PDB entry 8JKM | electron microscopy, 3.98 A resolution | chains A and D of the 4 polymer chains in the assembly

# Chain A (and D)
Name: Transient receptor potential cation channel subfamily V member 4
Organism: Mus musculus
Notes: chain D of this document is another copy of the same molecule, construct and numbering; everything in this record applies to it too
UniProtKB: Q9EPK8 (TRPV4_MOUSE); numbering as in UniProt (aligned over 137-801)
Sequence (700 residues; numbered 102 to 801; the number before each row is that of its first residue):
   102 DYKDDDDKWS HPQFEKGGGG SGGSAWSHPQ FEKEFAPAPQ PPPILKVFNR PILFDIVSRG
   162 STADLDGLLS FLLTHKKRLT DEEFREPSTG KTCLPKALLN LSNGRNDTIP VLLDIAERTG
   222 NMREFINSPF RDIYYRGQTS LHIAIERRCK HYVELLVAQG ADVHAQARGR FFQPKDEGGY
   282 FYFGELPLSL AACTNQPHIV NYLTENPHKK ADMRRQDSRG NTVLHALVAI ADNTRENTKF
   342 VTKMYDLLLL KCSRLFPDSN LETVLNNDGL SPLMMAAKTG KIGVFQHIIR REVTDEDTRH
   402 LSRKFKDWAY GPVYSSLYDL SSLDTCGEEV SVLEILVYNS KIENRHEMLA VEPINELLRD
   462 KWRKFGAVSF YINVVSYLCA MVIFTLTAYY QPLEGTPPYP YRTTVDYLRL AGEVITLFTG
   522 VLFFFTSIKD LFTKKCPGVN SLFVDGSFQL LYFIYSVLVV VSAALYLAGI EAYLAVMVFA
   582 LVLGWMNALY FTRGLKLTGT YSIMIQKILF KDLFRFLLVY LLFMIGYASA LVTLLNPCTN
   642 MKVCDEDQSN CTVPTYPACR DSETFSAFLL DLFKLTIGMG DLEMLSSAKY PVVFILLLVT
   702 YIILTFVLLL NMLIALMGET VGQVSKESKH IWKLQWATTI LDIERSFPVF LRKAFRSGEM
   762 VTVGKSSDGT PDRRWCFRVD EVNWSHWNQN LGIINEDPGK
Disordered / not traced: 102-147, 532-548, 638-657, 689-695, 765-773, 787-801
Differences from the reference sequence: expression tag (102-136)
Swiss-Prot annotation at these positions:
  - motif: Gly679 to Asp682 (Selectivity filter)
  - binding site (ATP): Lys192, Lys197, Asn201, Tyr236 to Gln239, Arg248
  - binding site (a 1,2-diacyl-sn-glycero-3-phospho-(1D-myo-inositol-4,5-bisphosphate)): Arg249 to Lys251, Asn296 to His299, Lys344
  - binding site (Ca(2+)): Asp682
  - modified residue: Tyr253 (Phosphotyrosine)
  - glycosylation: Asn651 (N-linked (GlcNAc...) asparagine)
  - mutagenesis: Pro142 to Pro143 (Strongly reduced interaction with PACSIN3), Tyr253 (Y253F: Results are conflicting as to whether hypotonicity-dependent channel activity is abolished), Tyr556 (Y556A: Reduces channel activation by 4-alpha-PDD and heat but not hypo-osmotic cell swelling; Y556F: No changes in channel activation by 4-alpha-PDD or heat), Ser557 (S557A: No changes in channel activity), Asn651 (N651Q: Loss of a probable N-glycosylation site. Increased expression at the cell membrane, leading to increased ion currents), Asp672 (D672A: Greatly reduces Ca(2+) permeation and channel rectification; when associated with A-682), Lys675 (K675A: No effect on channel pore properties), Met680 (M680A: Impairs Ca(2+) permeation), Asp682 (D682A: Greatly reduces Ca(2+) permeation and channel rectification; when associated with A-672)

# Interface between chain A and chain D
Pairs across the interface (36):
  Tyr235(A) with Trp409(D)
  Gln239(A) with Tyr411(D), hydrogen bond
  Glu247(A) with Tyr411(D), hydrogen bond; Gly412(D), hydrogen bond (side chain-backbone)
  Phe272(A) with Trp409(D), hydrophobic; Tyr411(D), hydrophobic
  Phe273(A) with Tyr411(D)
  Tyr281(A) with Asp781(D)
  Phe282(A) with Tyr411(D), hydrophobic; Pro413(D), hydrophobic; Trp785(D), hydrophobic
  Ile331(A) with Trp785(D), hydrophobic
  Asn338(A) with Trp785(D)
  Arg616(A) with Thr599(D); Tyr602(D), hydrogen bond
  Leu623(A) with Trp586(D), hydrophobic
  Ile626(A) with Thr486(D)
  Gly627(A) with Val579(D); Leu582(D)
  Ser630(A) with Ala489(D); Val579(D)
  Ala631(A) with Val579(D)
  Met680(A) with Met680(D)
  Gly681(A) with Met680(D)
  Asp682(A) with Met680(D)
  Leu698(A) with Val579(D), hydrophobic; Phe580(D), hydrophobic
  Tyr702(A) with Val579(D); Val583(D), hydrophobic
  Asn712(A) with Met605(D)
  Met713(A) with Tyr602(D), hydrogen bond; Met605(D)
  Ile715(A) with Met718(D), hydrophobic
  Ala716(A) with Met605(D), hydrophobic
  Met718(A) with Met718(D), hydrophobic
  Gly723(A) with Lys727(D)
Also at the interface, not in a pair above, chain A (38 interface residues in all): Lys276, Phe284, Cys294, Glu337, Phe624, Val633, Thr634, Asn637, Thr665, Ser667, Leu705, Gly719
Also at the interface, not in a pair above, chain D (28 interface residues in all): Val414, Tyr490, Leu494, Glu495, Leu575, Met587, Thr601, Thr721, Val783

# Overview
The interface between chain A and chain D involves 38 residues on one side and 28 on the other, with 5
hydrogen bonds. Polar contacts include Gln239(A)-Tyr411(D), Glu247(A)-Tyr411(D) and Glu247(A)-Gly412(D).
Chain A and chain D are both Transient receptor potential cation channel subfamily V member 4 (Mus musculus);
the structure, RN-1747 bound state of mTRPV4, was determined by electron microscopy together with 8J1B, 8J1D,
8J1F and 8J1H from the same study.
